PDB entry 6ASB | X-ray diffraction, 2.85 A resolution | chains B and C of the 3 polymer chains in the assembly

# Chain B
Molecule: 12-nt DNA strand
Sequence (12 nucleotides; each row starts with the number of its first residue):
     1 GCCAACGTTGGC

# Chain C
Molecule: F-box/LRR-repeat protein 19
Source organism: Homo sapiens
Notes: fragment: CXXC and PHD-type zinc finger regions
UniProtKB: Q6PCT2 (FXL19_HUMAN); residues 31-153 here = UniProt positions 31-153
Chain sequence (123 residues; row label = number of the first residue in the row):
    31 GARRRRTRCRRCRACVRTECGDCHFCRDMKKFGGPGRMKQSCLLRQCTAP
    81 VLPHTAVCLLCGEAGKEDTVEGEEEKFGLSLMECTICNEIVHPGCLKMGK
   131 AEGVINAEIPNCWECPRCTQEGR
Disordered / not traced: 31-34, 153
Metal / ion sites: Zn2+ site 1: Cys39, Cys42, Cys45, Cys77; Zn2+ site 2: Cys50, Cys53, Cys56, Cys72; Zn2+ site 3: Cys88, Cys91, His122, Cys125; Zn2+ site 4: Cys114, Cys117, Cys145, Cys148

# Chain B / chain C interface
Pairs across the interface - 18 pairs, chain B then chain C:
  DA4(B) - His54(C)  salt bridge to the phosphate
  DA4(B) - Met68(C)  phosphate contact
  DA5(B) - Arg67(C)  salt bridge to the phosphate
  DC6(B) - Arg67(C)  phosphate contact
  DC6(B) - Met68(C)  hydrogen bond to the base
  DC6(B) - Gln70(C)  base contact
  DG7(B) - Arg35(C)  base contact
  DG7(B) - Lys69(C)  base contact
  DT8(B) - Arg35(C)  hydrogen bond to the base
  DT9(B) - Arg35(C)  hydrogen bond to the sugar
  DG10(B) - Arg35(C)  phosphate contact
  DG10(B) - Thr37(C)  phosphate contact
  DG10(B) - Pro83(C)  phosphate contact
  DG11(B) - Thr37(C)  phosphate contact
  DG11(B) - Pro83(C)  phosphate contact
  DG11(B) - His84(C)  salt bridge to the phosphate
  DC12(B) - Arg40(C)  phosphate contact
  DC12(B) - His84(C)  phosphate contact
Other interface residues (no listed pair), chain C (12 interface residues in all): Leu82, Thr85

# Overview
Chain B and chain C form an interface of 9 and 12 residues respectively; the contacts include 3 hydrogen bonds
and 3 salt bridges. Polar pairs include DC6(B)-Met68(C), DT8(B)-Arg35(C) and DT9(B)-Arg35(C). Cys39(C),
Cys42(C), Cys45(C) and Cys77(C) form the Zn2+ site 1.
Chain B is a 12-nt DNA strand and chain C is F-box/LRR-repeat protein 19 (Homo sapiens); the structure, CXXC
and PHD-type zinc finger regions of FBXL19 in complex with DNA, was determined by X-ray diffraction, deposited
together with 4NW3, 4PZI, 4Z3C, 5VC9, 5W9Q, 5W9S and 6ASD.
